4QWW - chains B and C of the 6 polymer chains in the assembly; structure by X-ray diffraction, 2.70 A resolution.

# Chain B
Molecule: Acetylcholinesterase
Organism: Bungarus fasciatus
Notes: EC 3.1.1.7
UniProt: Q92035 (ACES_BUNFA); residues 1-535 here correspond to UniProt positions 32-566 (UniProt number = residue number + 31)
Amino-acid sequence (542 residues; row label = number of the first residue in the row):
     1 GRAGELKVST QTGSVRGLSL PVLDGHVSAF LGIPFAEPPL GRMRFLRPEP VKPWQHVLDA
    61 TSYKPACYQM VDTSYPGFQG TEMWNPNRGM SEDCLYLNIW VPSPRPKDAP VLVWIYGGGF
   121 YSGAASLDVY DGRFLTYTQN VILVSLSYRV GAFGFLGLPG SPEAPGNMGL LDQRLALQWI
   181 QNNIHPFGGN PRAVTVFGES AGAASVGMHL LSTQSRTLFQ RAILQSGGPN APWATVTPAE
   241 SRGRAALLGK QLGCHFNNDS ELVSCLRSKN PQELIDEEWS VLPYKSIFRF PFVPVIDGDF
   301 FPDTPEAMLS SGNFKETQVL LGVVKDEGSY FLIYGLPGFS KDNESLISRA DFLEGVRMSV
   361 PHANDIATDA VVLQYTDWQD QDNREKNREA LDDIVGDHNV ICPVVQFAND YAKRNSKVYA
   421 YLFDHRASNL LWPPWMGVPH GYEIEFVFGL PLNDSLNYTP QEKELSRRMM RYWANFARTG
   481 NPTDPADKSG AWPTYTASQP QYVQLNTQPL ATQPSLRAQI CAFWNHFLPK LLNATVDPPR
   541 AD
Disordered / not traced: 1-2, 487-490, 536-542
Swiss-Prot annotation at these positions:
  - active site: S200 (Acyl-ester intermediate), E327 (Charge relay system), H440 (Charge relay system)
  - glycosylation (N-linked (GlcNAc...) asparagine): N258, N343, N453
Disulfide bonds: C67-C94, C254-C265, C402-C521
Covalent attachments: N-acetylglucosamine (NAG) linked to N258; glycan linked to N343, N453
From the paper describing this entry:
  - catalytic residues: S200, E327
  - post-translational modification sites: N343, N453
  - specificity-determining residues: M70, K285 (citing earlier work)
  - mutagenesis - M70Y, K285D: increased binding to propidium (citing earlier work)

# Chain C
Molecule: Fab410 antibody light chain
Organism: Mus musculus
Notes: antibody fragment or engineered binder
Amino-acid sequence (213 residues; numbered 1 to 213; the number before each row is that of its first residue):
     1 QIVLTQSPAI MSASPGEKVT MTCSASSSVS YMYWYHQKPG SSPKPWIYRT SNLASGVPAR
    61 FSGSGSGTSY SLSVSSVEAE DAATYYCQQY NSHPMTFGGG TKLEIKRADA APTVSIFPPS
   121 SEQLTSGGAS VVCFLNNFYP KDINVKWKID GSERQNGVLN SWTDQDSKDS TYSMSSTLTL
   181 TKDEYERHNS YTCEATHKTS TSPIVKSFNR NEC
Disordered / not traced: 213
Disulfide bonds: C23-C87, C133-C193
From the paper describing this entry:
  - contacts within the chain: Y31-R49

# Chain B / chain C interface
Contacting residue pairs (21; chain B residue first):
  Y75(B) - Y90(C)
  Y75(B) - N91(C)
  Y75(B) - H93(C)  hydrogen bond
  P76(B) - Y33(C)  hydrogen bond (backbone-side chain)
  P76(B) - R49(C)  hydrogen bond (backbone-side chain)
  P76(B) - Y90(C)
  G77(B) - S30(C)
  G77(B) - Y31(C)
  G77(B) - Y90(C)  hydrogen bond (backbone-backbone)
  G77(B) - N91(C)
  F78(B) - S30(C)
  F78(B) - Y90(C)
  F78(B) - N91(C)
  Q79(B) - S30(C)  hydrogen bond (backbone-side chain)
  Q79(B) - Y31(C)  hydrogen bond
  E82(B) - R49(C)  salt bridge
  K341(B) - N91(C)  hydrogen bond (side chain-backbone)
  K341(B) - S92(C)  hydrogen bond
  D342(B) - S92(C)
  D342(B) - H93(C)  salt bridge
  L431(B) - S30(C)
Interface residues without a listed pair, chain B (10 interface residues in all): S74
From the paper, about this interface:
  - pairs named by the authors: Y75(B)-H93(C), Q79(B)-S30(C), E82(B)-R49(C), K341(B)-S92(C), K341(B)-N91(C), D342(B)-H93(C), Y31(C)-Q79(B), R49(C)-P76(B), Y90(C)-P76(B)
  - epitope / paratope residues, chain B: Y75(B), Q79(B), E82(B), K341(B), D342(B)
  - epitope / paratope residues, chain C: S30(C), Y31(C), R49(C), Y90(C), S92(C), H93(C)

# Overview
10 residues of chain B and 8 residues of chain C are in contact; the contacts include 8 hydrogen bonds and 2
salt bridges. Polar pairs include E82(B)-R49(C), D342(B)-H93(C) and Y75(B)-H93(C). The authors report contacts
between Y75(B) and H93(C), Q79(B) and S30(C) and E82(B) and R49(C) among others. From the paper: catalytic
residues S200(B) and E327(B); M70Y and K285D of chain B increase binding to propidium.
Here chain B is Acetylcholinesterase (Bungarus fasciatus) and chain C is Fab410 antibody light chain (Mus
musculus). Entry 4QWW (Crystal structure of the Fab410-BfAChE complex) was determined by X-ray diffraction.
